Entry 7MEP (electron microscopy, 3.50 A resolution); this record covers chains H and L of the 14 polymer chains in the assembly.

# Chain H
Molecule: Rh.33172 mAb.1 Heavy chain
Source organism: Macaca mulatta
Chain sequence (129 residues; numbered 1 to 113 plus 16 insertion-coded residues; the number before each row is that of its first residue; a row labelled like 82A-82C holds insertion residues (82A, then the next letters in order)):
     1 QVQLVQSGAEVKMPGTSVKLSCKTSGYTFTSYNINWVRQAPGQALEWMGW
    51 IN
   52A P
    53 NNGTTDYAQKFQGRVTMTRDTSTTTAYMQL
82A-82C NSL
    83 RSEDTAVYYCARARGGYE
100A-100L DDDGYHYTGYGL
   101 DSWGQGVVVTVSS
Not modelled in the structure: 1
Disulfides: Cys22-Cys92

# Chain L
Molecule: Rh.33172 mAb.1 Light chain
Source organism: Macaca mulatta
Chain sequence (107 residues; each row starts with the number of its first residue):
     1 DIQMTQSPSSLSASIGDRVTVTCRASQGINMQLCWYQLKPGKAPTLLIYG
    51 TSGLQTGVSSRFSGSGSGTNFTLTISSLQPEDVATYYCQQDYTTPFTFGP
   101 GTKLDIK
Disulfides: Cys23-Cys88

# Chain H / chain L interface
Contacting residue pairs (21; chain H residue first):
  Val37(H) with Phe98(L), hydrophobic
  Gln39(H) with Leu38(L)
  Leu45(H) with Phe98(L)
  Trp47(H) with Thr94(L); Pro95(L), hydrophobic; Phe96(L)
  Asp58(H) with Thr94(L)
  Tyr91(H) with Lys42(L); Ala43(L), hydrophobic
  Tyr100G(H) with Asp91(L)
  Gly100I(H) with Gln32(L); Asp91(L)
  Tyr100J(H) with Tyr49(L), hydrophobic
  Gly100K(H) with Tyr36(L); Asp91(L)
  Leu100L(H) with Tyr36(L), hydrogen bond (backbone-side chain); Leu46(L); Gln89(L)
  Asp101(H) with Gln55(L), hydrogen bond
  Trp103(H) with Pro44(L)
  Gly104(H) with Ala43(L)
Other interface residues (no listed pair), chain H (22 interface residues in all): Asn35, Gln43, Ala44, Glu46, Trp50, Arg96, Thr100H, Gln105
Other interface residues (no listed pair), chain L (19 interface residues in all): Cys34, Tyr87, Gly99, Pro100

# Overview
Chain H and chain L form an interface of 22 and 19 residues respectively; the contacts include 2 hydrogen
bonds. Polar contacts include Leu100L(H)-Tyr36(L) and Asp101(H)-Gln55(L).
Chain H is Rh.33172 mAb.1 Heavy chain and chain L is Rh.33172 mAb.1 Light chain, both from Macaca mulatta; the
structure, BG505 SOSIP.v5.2(7S) in complex with the monoclonal antibodies Rh.33172 mAb.1 and RM19R, was
determined by electron microscopy (same publication as 7MDT and 7MDU).
